PDB entry 1VQ4 | X-ray diffraction, 2.70 A resolution | chains 0 and T of the 32 polymer chains in the assembly

# Chain 0
Molecule: 23S ribosomal RNA
Organism: Haloarcula marismortui
Sequence (2922 nucleotides; row label = number of the first residue in the row):
     2 UUGGCUACUA UGCCAGCUGG UGGAUUGCUC GGCUCAGGCG CUGAUGAAGG ACGUGCCAAG
    62 CUGCGAUAAG CCAUGGGGAG CCGCACGGAG GCGAAGAACC AUGGAUUUCC GAAUGAGAAU
   122 CUCUCUAACA AUUGCUUCGC GCAAUGAGGA ACCCCGAGAA CUGAAACAUC UCAGUAUCGG
   182 GAGGAACAGA AAACGCAAUG UGAUGUCGUU AGUAACCGCG AGUGAACGCG AUACAGCCCA
   242 AACCGAAGCC CUCACGGGCA AUGUGGUGUC AGGGCUACCU CUCAUCAGCC GACCGUCUCG
   302 ACGAAGUCUC UUGGAACAGA GCGUGAUACA GGGUGACAAC CCCGUACUCG AGACCAGUAC
   362 GACGUGCGGU AGUGCCAGAG UAGCGGGGGU UGGAUAUCCC UCGCGAAUAA CGCAGGCAUC
   422 GACUGCGAAG GCUAAACACA ACCUGAGACC GAUAGUGAAC AAGUAGUGUG AACGAACGCU
   482 GCAAAGUACC CUCAGAAGGG AGGCGAAAUA GAGCAUGAAA UCAGUUGGCG AUCGAGCGAC
   542 AGGGCAUACA AGGUCCCUCG ACGAAUGACC GACGCGCGAG CGUCCAGUAA GACUCACGGG
   602 AAGCCGAUGU UCUGUCGUAC GUUUUGAAAA ACGAGCCAGG GAGUGUGUCU GCAUGGCAAG
   662 UCUAACCGGA GUAUCCGGGG AGGCACAGGG AAACCGACAU GGCCGCAGGG CUUUGCCCGA
   722 GGGCCGCCGU CUUCAAGGGC GGGGAGCCAU GUGGACACGA CCCGAAUCCG GACGAUCUAC
   782 GCAUGGACAA GAUGAAGCGU GCCGAAAGGC ACGUGGAAGU CUGUUAGAGU UGGUGUCCUA
   842 CAAUACCCUC UCGUGAUCUA UGUGUAGGGG UGAAAGGCCC AUCGAGUCCG GCAACAGCUG
   902 GUUCCAAUCG AAACAUGUCG AAGCAUGACC UCCGCCGAGG UAGUCUGUGA GGUAGAGCGA
   962 CCGAUUGGUG UGUCCGCCUC CGAGAGGAGU CGGCACACCU GUCAAACUCC AAACUUACAG
  1022 ACGCCGUUUG ACGCGGGGAU UCCGGUGCGC GGGGUAAGCC UGUGUACCAG GAGGGGAACA
  1082 ACCCAGAGAU AGGUUAAGGU CCCCAAGUGU GGAUUAAGUG UAAUCCUCUG AAGGUGGUCU
  1142 CGAGCCCUAG ACAGCCGGGA GGUGAGCUUA GAAGCAGCUA CCCUCUAAGA AAAGCGUAAC
  1202 AGCUUACCGG CCGAGGUUUG AGGCGCCCAA AAUGAUCGGG ACUCAAAUCC ACCACCGAGA
  1262 CCUGUCCGUA CCACUCAUAC UGGUAAUCGA GUAGAUUGGC GCUCUAAUUG GAUGGAAGUA
  1322 GGGGUGAAAA CUCCUAUGGA CCGAUUAGUG ACGAAAAUCC UGGCCAUAGU AGCAGCGAUA
  1382 GUCGGGUGAG AACCCCGACG GCCUAAUGGA UAAGGGUUCC UCAGCACUGC UGAUCAGCUG
  1442 AGGGUUAGCC GGUCCUAAGU CAUACCGCAA CUCGACUAUG ACGAAAUGGG AAACGGGUUA
  1502 AUAUUCCCGU GCCACUAUGC AGUGAAAGUU GACGCCCUGG GGUCGAUCAC GCUGGGCAUU
  1562 CGCCCAGUCG AACCGUCCAA CUCCGUGGAA GCCGUAAUGG CAGGAAGCGG ACGAACGGCG
  1622 GCAUAGGGAA ACGUGAUUCA ACCUGGGGCC CAUGAAAAGA CGAGCAUAGU GUCCGUACCG
  1682 AGAACCGACA CAGGUGUCCA UGGCGGCGAA AGCCAAGGCC UGUCGGGAGC AACCAACGUU
  1742 AGGGAAUUCG GCAAGUUAGU CCCGUACCUU CGGAAGAAGG GAUGCCUGCU CCGGAACGGA
  1802 GCAGGUCGCA GUGACUCGGA AGCUCGGACU GUCUAGUAAC AACAUAGGUG ACCGCAAAUC
  1862 CGCAAGGACU CGUACGGUCA CUGAAUCCUG CCCAGUGCAG GUAUCUGAAC ACCUCGUACA
  1922 AGAGGACGAA GGACCUGUCA ACGGCGGGGG UAACUAUGAC CCUCUUAAGG UAGCGUAGUA
  1982 CCUUGCCGCA UCAGUAGCGG CUUGCAUGAA UGGAUUAACC AGAGCUUCAC UGUCCCAACG
  2042 UUGGGCCCGG UGAACUGUAC AUUCCAGUGC GGAGUCUGGA GACACCCAGG GGGAAGCGAA
  2102 GACCCUAUGG AGCUUUACUG CAGGCUGUCG CUGAGACGUG GUCGCCGAUG UGCAGCAUAG
  2162 GUAGGAGACA CUACACAGGU ACCCGCGCUA GCGGGCCACC GAGUCAACAG UGAAAUACUA
  2222 CCCGUCGGUG ACUGCGACUC UCACUCCGGG AGGAGGACAC CGAUAGCCGG GCAGUUUGAC
  2282 UGGGGCGGUA CGCGCUCGAA AAGAUAUCGA GCGCGCCCUA UGGCUAUCUC AGCCGGGACA
  2342 GAGACCCGGC GAAGAGUGCA AGAGCAAAAG AUAGCUUGAC AGUGUUCUUC CCAACGAGGA
  2402 ACGCUGACGC GAAAGCGUGG UCUAGCGAAC CAAUUAGCCU GCUUGAUGCG GGCAAUUGAU
  2462 GACAGAAAAG CUACCCUAGG GAUAACAGAG UCGUCACUCG CAAGAGCACA UAUCGACCGA
  2522 GUGGCUUGCU ACCUCGAUGU CGGUUCCCUC CAUCCUGCCC GUGCAGAAGC GGGCAAGGGU
  2582 GAGGUUGUUC GCCUAUUAAA GGAGGUCGUG AGCUGGGUUU AGACCGUCGU GAGACAGGUC
  2642 GGCUGCUAUC UACUGGGUGU GUAAUGGUGU CUGACAAGAA CGACCGUAUA GUACGAGAGG
  2702 AACUACGGUU GGUGGCCACU GGUGUACCGG UUGUUCGAGA GAGCACGUGC CGGGUAGCCA
  2762 CGCCACACGG GGUAAGAGCU GAACGCAUCU AAGCUCGAAA CCCACUUGGA AAAGAGACAC
  2822 CGCCGAGGUC CCGCGUACAA GACGCGGUCG AUAGACUCGG GGUGUGCGCG UCGAGGUAAC
  2882 GAGACGUUAA GCCCACGAGC ACUAACAGAC CAAAGCCAUC AU
Not modelled in the structure: 2-9, 126-127, 715, 971-998, 1560, 1952-1963, 2137-2236, 2339-2343, 2665-2666, 2915-2923
Differences from the reference sequence: modified residue (628, 2587-2588, 2619, 2621)
Modified positions: 1MA (6-hydro-1-methyladenosine-5'-monophosphate) at position 628, OMU (o2'-methyluridine 5'-monophosphate) at position 2587, OMG (o2'-methylguanosine-5'-monophosphate) at position 2588, UR3 (3-methyluridine-5'-monophoshate) at position 2619, PSU (pseudouridine-5'-monophosphate) at position 2621
Ion coordination: Mg2+ site 1 near G28 (its only coordinating residue here); Na+ site 1: C40, G41, A442; Na+ site 2: G56, A59, G61; Na+ site 3: G66, U107, U108; Mg2+ site 2 near U115 (its only coordinating residue here); Na+ site 4: C141, G142; Na+ site 5 near U146 (its only coordinating residue here); Mg2+ site 3: C162, U2276; K+ site 1: U163, U172; Mg2+ site 4: A165, A167, C168; Na+ site 6: A165, A166; Mg2+ site 5 near A166 (its only coordinating residue here); 63 more Na+ sites not listed; 79 more Mg2+ sites not listed; 2 more K+ sites not listed

# Chain T
Protein: 50S ribosomal protein L24P
Organism: Haloarcula marismortui
UniProt: P10972 (RL24_HALMA); residue numbers follow UniProt; this construct covers 0-119
Amino-acid sequence (120 residues; numbered 0 to 119; the number before each row is that of its first residue; numbering starts at 0):
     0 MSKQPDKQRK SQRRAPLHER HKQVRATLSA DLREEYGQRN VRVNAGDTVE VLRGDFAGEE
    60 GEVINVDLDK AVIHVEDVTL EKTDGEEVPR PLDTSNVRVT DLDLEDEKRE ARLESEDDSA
Not modelled in the structure: 0
Ion coordination: Na+: Ser94, Asn95 (shared with U308(0), U335(0), C342(0) of chain 0); Mg2+: Ser114, Asp117

# Interface between chain 0 and chain T
Pairs across the interface (109):
  U30(0) - Asp5(T)  hydrogen bond to the sugar
  U30(0) - Arg8(T)  salt bridge to the phosphate
  C31(0) - Asp5(T)  phosphate contact
  C31(0) - Arg8(T)  salt bridge to the phosphate
  C31(0) - Arg12(T)  salt bridge to the phosphate
  C31(0) - Arg13(T)  hydrogen bond to the phosphate
  G32(0) - Lys9(T)  salt bridge to the phosphate
  G32(0) - Arg13(T)  salt bridge to the phosphate
  G77(0) - His17(T)  base contact
  G79(0) - His20(T)  sugar contact
  G79(0) - Arg41(T)  phosphate contact
  G79(0) - Lys107(T)  hydrogen bond to the base
  G79(0) - Arg111(T)  salt bridge to the phosphate
  A80(0) - Arg41(T)  salt bridge to the phosphate
  A80(0) - Asn43(T)  hydrogen bond to the phosphate
  A80(0) - Arg111(T)  salt bridge to the phosphate
  G81(0) - Arg41(T)  salt bridge to the phosphate
  G81(0) - Asn43(T)  phosphate contact
  G81(0) - Ala44(T)  hydrogen bond to the phosphate
  G81(0) - Val65(T)  sugar contact
  G81(0) - Leu67(T)  phosphate contact
  C82(0) - Leu16(T)  phosphate contact
  C82(0) - Val65(T)  phosphate contact
  C82(0) - Leu67(T)  hydrogen bond to the phosphate
  C83(0) - Leu16(T)  phosphate contact
  C87(0) - Lys69(T)  hydrogen bond to the base
  A95(0) - Asp105(T)  base contact
  G97(0) - Asp105(T)  hydrogen bond to the base
  G97(0) - Lys107(T)  base contact
  A99(0) - Leu16(T)  sugar contact
  A99(0) - His17(T)  base contact
  A99(0) - His20(T)  hydrogen bond to the base
  C100(0) - Pro15(T)  sugar contact
  C100(0) - Leu16(T)  hydrogen bond to the sugar
  C100(0) - His17(T)  hydrogen bond to the sugar
  C101(0) - Pro15(T)  sugar contact
  C101(0) - His17(T)  hydrogen bond to the sugar
  C303(0) - Asp116(T)  sugar contact
  C303(0) - Asp117(T)  phosphate contact
  C303(0) - Ser118(T)  phosphate contact
  G304(0) - Ser118(T)  phosphate contact
  A306(0) - Arg38(T)  salt bridge to the phosphate
  G307(0) - Arg32(T)  salt bridge to the phosphate
  G307(0) - Arg38(T)  salt bridge to the phosphate
  U308(0) - Arg32(T)  salt bridge to the phosphate
  U308(0) - Arg38(T)  salt bridge to the phosphate
  U308(0) - Arg52(T)  hydrogen bond to the base
  U308(0) - Ser94(T)  base contact
  U308(0) - Asn95(T)  base contact
  U308(0) - Arg97(T)  salt bridge to the phosphate
  C309(0) - Leu51(T)  phosphate contact
  C309(0) - Arg97(T)  salt bridge to the phosphate
  G315(0) - Asp54(T)  hydrogen bond to the sugar
  A316(0) - Arg52(T)  phosphate contact
  A316(0) - Gly53(T)  phosphate contact
  A316(0) - Asp54(T)  sugar contact
  A317(0) - Arg52(T)  phosphate contact
  A317(0) - Gly53(T)  phosphate contact
  C318(0) - Arg52(T)  salt bridge to the phosphate
  A331(0) - Ser1(T)  base contact
  G332(0) - Lys2(T)  hydrogen bond to the sugar
  G332(0) - Gln3(T)  sugar contact
  G332(0) - Pro4(T)  sugar contact
  G332(0) - Gln7(T)  hydrogen bond to the base
  G333(0) - Pro4(T)  sugar contact
  G333(0) - Gln7(T)  sugar contact
  G333(0) - Arg8(T)  phosphate contact
  G333(0) - Gln11(T)  hydrogen bond to the sugar
  G334(0) - Arg8(T)  salt bridge to the phosphate
  G334(0) - Gln11(T)  sugar contact
  G334(0) - Ser94(T)  hydrogen bond to the base
  U335(0) - Asp92(T)  sugar contact
  U335(0) - Ser94(T)  sugar contact
  U335(0) - Asn95(T)  hydrogen bond to the sugar
  G336(0) - Gly53(T)  base contact
  G336(0) - Asp54(T)  hydrogen bond to the base
  G336(0) - Arg89(T)  base contact
  G336(0) - Asn95(T)  hydrogen bond to the phosphate
  C342(0) - Thr26(T)  phosphate contact
  C342(0) - Ser94(T)  hydrogen bond to the sugar
  C343(0) - Lys21(T)  sugar contact
  C343(0) - Arg24(T)  sugar contact
  C343(0) - Thr26(T)  hydrogen bond to the phosphate
  C343(0) - Arg38(T)  phosphate contact
  C343(0) - Asn39(T)  phosphate contact
  C344(0) - Lys21(T)  sugar contact
  C344(0) - Arg24(T)  salt bridge to the phosphate
  C344(0) - Asn39(T)  hydrogen bond to the phosphate
  G345(0) - Lys21(T)  phosphate contact
  G446(0) - Ser1(T)  phosphate contact
  G446(0) - Lys6(T)  salt bridge to the phosphate
  A447(0) - Ser1(T)  phosphate contact
  A447(0) - Lys2(T)  hydrogen bond to the phosphate
  A447(0) - Gln3(T)  base contact
  G448(0) - Lys2(T)  salt bridge to the phosphate
  G448(0) - Gln3(T)  hydrogen bond to the base
  C483(0) - Arg89(T)  hydrogen bond to the base
  A484(0) - Leu79(T)  sugar contact
  A484(0) - Arg89(T)  hydrogen bond to the sugar
  A484(0) - Pro90(T)  sugar contact
  A486(0) - Leu79(T)  sugar contact
  A486(0) - Glu80(T)  hydrogen bond to the sugar
  A486(0) - Lys81(T)  salt bridge to the phosphate
  A486(0) - Val87(T)  phosphate contact
  G487(0) - Lys81(T)  phosphate contact
  G487(0) - Thr82(T)  hydrogen bond to the phosphate
  U488(0) - Thr82(T)  sugar contact
  A489(0) - Thr82(T)  base contact
  A489(0) - Asp83(T)  sugar contact
Interface residues without a listed pair, chain 0 (51 interface residues in all): G78, C85, G301, A302, G452, A485, G504
Interface residues without a listed pair, chain T (57 interface residues in all): Glu18, Ala25, Val42, Asp66, Asp68, Glu106, Arg108

# In short
51 residues of chain 0 face 57 of chain T across their interface, with 30 hydrogen bonds and 22 salt bridges.
Polar contacts include G79(0)-Lys107(T), C87(0)-Lys69(T) and G97(0)-Asp105(T). C40(0), G41(0) and A442(0) form
the Na+ site 1.
Here chain 0 is 23S ribosomal RNA and chain T is 50S ribosomal protein L24P, both from Haloarcula marismortui.
Entry 1VQ4 (The structure of the transition state analogue "DAA" bound to the large ribosomal subunit of
Haloarcula ...) was determined by X-ray diffraction, deposited together with 1VQ5, 1VQ8, 1VQ9, 1VQK, 1VQL,
1VQM, 1VQO and 1VQP.
